Entry 9D48 (electron microscopy, 2.66 A resolution); this record covers chains Q and R of the 12 polymer chains in the assembly.

== Chain Q ==
Molecule: Fatty acid synthase subunit beta
From: Candida albicans
Notes: EC 2.3.1.86, 4.2.1.59, 1.3.1.9, 2.3.1.38, 2.3.1.39, 3.1.2.14
UniProtKB: P34731 (FAS1_CANAX); residues 1-2037 here = UniProt positions 1-2037
Chain sequence (2037 residues; each row starts with the number of its first residue):
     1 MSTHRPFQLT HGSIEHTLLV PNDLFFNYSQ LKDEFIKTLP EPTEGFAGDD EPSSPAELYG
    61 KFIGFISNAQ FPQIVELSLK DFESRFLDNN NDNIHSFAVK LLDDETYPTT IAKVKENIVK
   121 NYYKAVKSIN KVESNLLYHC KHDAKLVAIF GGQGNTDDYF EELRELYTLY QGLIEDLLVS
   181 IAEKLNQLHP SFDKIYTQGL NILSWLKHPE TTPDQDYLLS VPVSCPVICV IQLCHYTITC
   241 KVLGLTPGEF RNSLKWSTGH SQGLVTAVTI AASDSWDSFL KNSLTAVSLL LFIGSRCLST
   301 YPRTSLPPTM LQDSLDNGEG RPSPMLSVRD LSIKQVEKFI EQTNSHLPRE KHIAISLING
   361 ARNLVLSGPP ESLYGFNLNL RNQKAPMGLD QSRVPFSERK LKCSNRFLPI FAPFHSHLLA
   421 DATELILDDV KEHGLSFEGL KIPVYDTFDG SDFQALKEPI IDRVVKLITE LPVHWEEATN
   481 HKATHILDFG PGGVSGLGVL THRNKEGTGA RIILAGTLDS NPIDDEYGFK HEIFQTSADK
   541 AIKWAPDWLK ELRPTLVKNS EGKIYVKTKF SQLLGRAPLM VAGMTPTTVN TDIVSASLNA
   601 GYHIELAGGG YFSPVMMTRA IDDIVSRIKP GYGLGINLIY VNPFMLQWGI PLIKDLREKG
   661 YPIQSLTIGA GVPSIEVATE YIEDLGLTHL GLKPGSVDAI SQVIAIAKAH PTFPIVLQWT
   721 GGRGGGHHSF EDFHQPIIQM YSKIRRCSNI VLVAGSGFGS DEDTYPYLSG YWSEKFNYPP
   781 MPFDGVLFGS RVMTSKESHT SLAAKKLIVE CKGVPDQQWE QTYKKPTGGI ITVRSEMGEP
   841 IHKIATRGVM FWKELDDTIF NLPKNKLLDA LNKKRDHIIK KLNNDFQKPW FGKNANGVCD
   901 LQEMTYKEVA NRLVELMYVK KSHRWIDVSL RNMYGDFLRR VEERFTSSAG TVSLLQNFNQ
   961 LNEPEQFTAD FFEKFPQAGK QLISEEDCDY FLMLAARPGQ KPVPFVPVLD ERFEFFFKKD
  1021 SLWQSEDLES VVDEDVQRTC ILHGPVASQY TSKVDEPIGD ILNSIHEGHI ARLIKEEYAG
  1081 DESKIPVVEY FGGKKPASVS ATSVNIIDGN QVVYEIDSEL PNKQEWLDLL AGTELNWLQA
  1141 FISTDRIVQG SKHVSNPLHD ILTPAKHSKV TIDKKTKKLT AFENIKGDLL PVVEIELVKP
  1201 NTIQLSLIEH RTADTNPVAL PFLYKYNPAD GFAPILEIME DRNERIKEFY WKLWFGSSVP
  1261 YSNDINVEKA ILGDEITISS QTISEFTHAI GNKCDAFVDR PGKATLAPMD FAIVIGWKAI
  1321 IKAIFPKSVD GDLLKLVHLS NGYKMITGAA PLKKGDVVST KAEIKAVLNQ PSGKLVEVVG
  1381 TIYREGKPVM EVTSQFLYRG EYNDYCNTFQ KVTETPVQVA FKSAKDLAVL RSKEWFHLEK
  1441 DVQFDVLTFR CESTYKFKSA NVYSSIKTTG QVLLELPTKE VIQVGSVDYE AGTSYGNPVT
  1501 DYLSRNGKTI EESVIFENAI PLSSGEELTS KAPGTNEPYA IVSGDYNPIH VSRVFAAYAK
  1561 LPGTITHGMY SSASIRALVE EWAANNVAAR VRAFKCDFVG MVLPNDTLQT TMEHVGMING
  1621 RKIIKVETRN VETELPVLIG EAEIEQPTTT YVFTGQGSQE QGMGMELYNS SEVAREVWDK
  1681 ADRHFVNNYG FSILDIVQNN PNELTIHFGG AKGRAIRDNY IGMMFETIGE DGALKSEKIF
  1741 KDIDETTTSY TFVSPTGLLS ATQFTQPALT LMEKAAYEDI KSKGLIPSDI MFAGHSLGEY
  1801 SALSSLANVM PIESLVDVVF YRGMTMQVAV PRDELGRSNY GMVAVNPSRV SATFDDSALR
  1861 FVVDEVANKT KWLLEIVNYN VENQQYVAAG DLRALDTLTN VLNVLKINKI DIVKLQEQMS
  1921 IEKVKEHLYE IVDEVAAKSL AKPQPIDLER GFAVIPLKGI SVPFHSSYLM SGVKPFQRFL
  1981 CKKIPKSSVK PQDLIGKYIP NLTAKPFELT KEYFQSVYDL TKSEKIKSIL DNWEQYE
Disordered / not traced: 1-2, 1730-1733
Ligand contacts: FMN (flavin mononucleotide): Ala582, Gly583, Met584, Thr585, Pro586, Thr587, Asn637, Ile639, Gly669, Ala670, Lys693, Thr720, Arg723, Gly724, Gly725, Gly726, Ser756, Gly757, Phe758, Leu787, Gly789, Ser790, Arg791, Met793, Leu1042, His1043, Gly1044, Val1046, Ala1047
Curated features (UniProtKB/Swiss-Prot):
  - active site: Ser261 (For acetyltransferase activity), Ser1796 (For malonyltransferase activity)

== Chain R ==
Molecule: Fatty acid synthase subunit alpha
From: Candida albicans
Notes: EC 2.3.1.86, 1.1.1.100, 2.3.1.41
UniProtKB: P43098 (FAS2_CANAX); residues 1-1885 here = UniProt positions 1-1885
Chain sequence (1885 residues; numbered 1 to 1885; the number before each row is that of its first residue):
     1 MKPEIEQELS HTLLTELLAY QFASPVRWIE TQDVFLKQHN TERIIEIGPS PTLAGMANRT
    61 IKAKYESYDA ALSLQRQVLC YSKDAKEIYY KPDPADLAPK ETPKQEESTP SAPAAATPTP
   121 AAAAAPTPAP APASAGPVES IPDEPVKANL LIHVLVAQKL KKPLDAVPMT KAIKDLVNGK
   181 STVQNEILGD LGKEFGSTPE KPEDTPLEEL AEQFQDSFSG QLGKTSTSLI GRLMSSKMPG
   241 GFSITTARKY LESRFGLGAG RQDSVLLMAL TNEPANRLGS EADAKTFFDG IAQKYASSAG
   301 ISLSSGAGSG AGAANSGGAV VDSAALDALT AENKKLAKQQ LEVLARYLQS RLKQGSLKSF
   361 IKEKEASAVL QKELDLWEAE HGEFYAKGIQ PTFSALKSRT YDSYWNWARQ DVLSMYFDII
   421 FGKLTSVDRE TINQCIQIMN RANPTLIKFM QYHIDHCPEY KGETYKLAKR LGQQLIDNCK
   481 QVLTEDPVYK DVSRITGPKT KVSAKGNIEY EETQKDSVRK FEQYVYEMAQ GGAMTKVSQP
   541 TIQEDLARVY KAISKQASKD SKLELQRVYE DLLKVVESSK EIETEQLTKD ILQAATVPTT
   601 PTEEVDDPCT PSSDDEIASL PDKTSIIQPV SSTIPSQTIP FLHIQKKTKD GWEYNKKLSS
   661 LYLDGLESAA INGLTFKDKY VLVTGAGAGS IGAEILQGLI SGGAKVIVTT SRFSKKVTEY
   721 YQNMYARYGA AGSTLIVVPF NQGSKQDVDA LVQYIYDEPK KGGLGWDLDA IIPFAAIPEN
   781 GNGLDNIDSK SEFAHRIMLT NLLRLLGAVK SKKPTDTRPA QCILPLSPNH GTFGFDGLYS
   841 ESKISLETLF NRWYSEDWGS KLTVCGAVIG WTRGTGLMSA NNIIAEGIEK LGVRTFSQKE
   901 MAFNILGLLT PEIVQLCQEE PVMADLNGGL QFIDNLKDFT SKLRTDLLET ADIRRAVSIE
   961 SAIEQKVVNG DNVDANYSKV MVEPRANMKF DFPTLKSYDE IKQIAPELEG MLDLENVVVV
  1021 TGFAEVGPWG NSRTRWEMEA YGEFSLEGAI EMAWIMGFIK YHNGNLQGKP YSGWVDAKTQ
  1081 TPIDEKDIKS KYEEEILEHS GIRLIEPELF NGYDPKKKQM IQEIVVQHDL EPFECSKETA
  1141 EQYKHEHGEK CEIFEIEESG EYTVRILKGA TLYVPKALRF DRLVAGQIPT GWDARTYGIP
  1201 EDTISQVDPI TLYVLVATVE ALLSAGITDP YEFYKYVHVS EVGNCSGSGM GGVSALRGMF
  1261 KDRYADKPVQ NDILQESFIN TMSAWVNMLL LSSSGPIKTP VGACATAVES VDIGIETILS
  1321 GKAKVVLVGG YDDFQEEGSY EFANMNATSN SIEEFKHGRT PKEMSRPTTT TRNGFMEAQG
  1381 SGIQVIMTAD LALKMGVPIH AVLAMTATAT DKIGRSVPAP GKGILTTARE HHGNLKYPSP
  1441 LLNIKYRKRQ LNKRLEQIKS WEETELSYLQ EEAELAKEEF GDEFSMHEFL KERTEEVYRE
  1501 SKRQVSDAKK QWGNSFYKSD PRIAPLRGAL AAFNLTIDDI GVASFHGTST VANDKNESAT
  1561 INNMMKHLGR SEGNPVFGVF QKYLTGHPKG AAGAWMLNGA IQILESGLVP GNRNADNVDK
  1621 LLEQYEYVLY PSRSIQTDGI KAVSVTSFGF GQKGAQAVVV HPDYLFAVLD RSTYEEYATK
  1681 VSARNKKTYR YMHNAITRNT MFVAKDKAPY SDELEQPVYL DPLARVEENK KKLVFSDKTI
  1741 QSNQSYVGEV AQKTAKALST LNKSSKGVGV DVELLSAINI DNETFIERNF TGNEVEYCLN
  1801 TAHPQASFTG TWSAKEAVFK ALGVESKGAG ASLIDIEITR DVNGAPKVIL HGEAKKAAAK
  1861 AGVKNVNISI SHDDFQATAV ALSEF
Disordered / not traced: 95-321, 537-628, 972-978, 1748-1885
Curated features (UniProtKB/Swiss-Prot):
  - active site (For beta-ketoacyl synthase activity): Cys1304, His1546, His1587
  - binding site (acetyl-CoA): Asp1771 to Glu1773, Tyr1797, Ser1807, Glu1816 to Ser1826, Arg1840 to Asn1843, Ile1870 to His1872
  - binding site (Mg(2+)): Asp1771, Val1772, Glu1773, Ser1871, His1872
  - modified residue: Ser181 (O-(pantetheine 4'-phosphoryl)serine)

== Chain Q / chain R interface ==
Residue-residue contacts (254):
  Asp900(Q) - Arg1690(R)  salt bridge
  Gln902(Q) - Arg1690(R)
  Glu903(Q) - Arg1690(R)  salt bridge
  Arg939(Q) - Val980(R)
  Arg940(Q) - Arg985(R)
  Arg940(Q) - Ser1072(R)  hydrogen bond (side chain-backbone)
  Glu942(Q) - Val982(R)
  Glu943(Q) - Val982(R)
  Glu943(Q) - Glu983(R)
  Glu943(Q) - Pro984(R)
  Glu943(Q) - Arg985(R)  salt bridge
  Arg944(Q) - Arg985(R)
  Arg944(Q) - Ala986(R)  hydrogen bond (side chain-backbone)
  Arg944(Q) - Asn987(R)
  Arg944(Q) - Glu1085(R)  salt bridge
  Phe945(Q) - Asn987(R)
  Thr946(Q) - Val982(R)
  Thr946(Q) - Pro984(R)
  Thr946(Q) - Arg985(R)  hydrogen bond (backbone-backbone)
  Ser947(Q) - Pro984(R)
  Thr951(Q) - Met981(R)
  Thr951(Q) - Val982(R)  hydrogen bond (backbone-backbone)
  Val952(Q) - Lys979(R)
  Val952(Q) - Val980(R)
  Val952(Q) - Met981(R)
  Ser953(Q) - Val980(R)  hydrogen bond (backbone-backbone)
  Gln956(Q) - Lys979(R)
  Gln956(Q) - Val980(R)  hydrogen bond (side chain-backbone)
  Gln981(Q) - Asn987(R)  hydrogen bond
  Gln981(Q) - Lys989(R)
  Gln981(Q) - Tyr1689(R)  hydrogen bond
  Leu982(Q) - Lys1686(R)
  Leu982(Q) - Tyr1689(R)  hydrogen bond (backbone-side chain)
  Ile983(Q) - Tyr1689(R)
  Ser984(Q) - Tyr1689(R)  hydrogen bond (backbone-side chain)
  Ser984(Q) - His1693(R)
  Glu985(Q) - His1693(R)
  Glu985(Q) - Asn1694(R)
  Glu985(Q) - Thr1697(R)
  Glu985(Q) - Arg1698(R)  salt bridge
  Glu986(Q) - Tyr1061(R)
  Glu986(Q) - His1693(R)  salt bridge
  Glu986(Q) - Thr1697(R)
  Asp989(Q) - Tyr1061(R)  hydrogen bond
  Asp989(Q) - Asn1063(R)
  Asp989(Q) - Ser1072(R)
  Asp989(Q) - Arg1698(R)  salt bridge
  Tyr990(Q) - Ser1072(R)  hydrogen bond (backbone-side chain)
  Met993(Q) - Gly1064(R)
  Met993(Q) - Pro1070(R)
  Met993(Q) - Tyr1071(R)
  Met993(Q) - Ser1072(R)
  Lys1425(Q) - Asp952(R)  salt bridge
  Lys1425(Q) - Ile953(R)
  Lys1425(Q) - Ala956(R)
  Ala1428(Q) - Ile953(R)  hydrophobic
  Ala1428(Q) - Val957(R)
  Val1429(Q) - Ala956(R)
  Val1429(Q) - Val957(R)
  Val1429(Q) - Glu960(R)
  Ser1432(Q) - Val957(R)
  Lys1433(Q) - Glu960(R)  salt bridge
  Lys1433(Q) - Glu964(R)  salt bridge
  Glu1434(Q) - Glu964(R)
  Trp1435(Q) - Glu964(R)  hydrogen bond
  Pro1477(Q) - Gln7(R)  hydrogen bond (backbone-side chain)
  Thr1478(Q) - Pro3(R)
  Thr1478(Q) - Glu4(R)
  Thr1478(Q) - Gln7(R)
  Lys1479(Q) - Gln7(R)
  Glu1480(Q) - Pro3(R)
  Tyr1489(Q) - Val968(R)
  Ser1494(Q) - Val968(R)
  Tyr1495(Q) - Val967(R)
  Tyr1495(Q) - Val968(R)  hydrogen bond (backbone-backbone)
  Tyr1495(Q) - Asn969(R)
  Tyr1495(Q) - Gly970(R)
  Gly1496(Q) - Val967(R)  hydrogen bond (backbone-backbone)
  Pro1498(Q) - Glu964(R)
  Pro1498(Q) - Val967(R)  hydrophobic
  Pro1498(Q) - Val968(R)  hydrophobic
  Asp1501(Q) - Ile963(R)
  Asp1501(Q) - Val967(R)
  Tyr1502(Q) - Glu960(R)
  Arg1505(Q) - Glu960(R)  salt bridge
  Arg1505(Q) - Ile963(R)
  Asn1506(Q) - Glu960(R)  hydrogen bond
  Phe1516(Q) - Tyr90(R)  hydrophobic
  Ile1520(Q) - Tyr90(R)
  Ile1520(Q) - Pro92(R)  hydrophobic
  Arg1590(Q) - Glu42(R)  salt bridge
  His1614(Q) - Tyr90(R)
  Lys1622(Q) - Tyr90(R)
  Gln1646(Q) - Arg43(R)  hydrogen bond
  Gln1646(Q) - Tyr90(R)  hydrogen bond
  Pro1647(Q) - Glu42(R)
  Pro1647(Q) - Arg43(R)
  Thr1648(Q) - His39(R)
  Thr1648(Q) - Thr41(R)
  Thr1648(Q) - Glu42(R)  hydrogen bond (backbone-backbone)
  Thr1648(Q) - Arg43(R)  hydrogen bond (backbone-backbone)
  Thr1649(Q) - Thr41(R)
  Thr1649(Q) - Arg43(R)
  Thr1649(Q) - Ile45(R)
  Thr1650(Q) - Phe35(R)
  Thr1650(Q) - Thr41(R)
  Thr1650(Q) - Arg43(R)  hydrogen bond (backbone-backbone)
  Thr1650(Q) - Ile44(R)
  Thr1650(Q) - Ile45(R)  hydrogen bond (backbone-backbone)
  Tyr1651(Q) - Ile45(R)
  Val1652(Q) - Trp28(R)  hydrophobic
  Val1652(Q) - Ile45(R)  hydrogen bond (backbone-backbone)
  Val1652(Q) - Glu46(R)
  Val1652(Q) - Ile47(R)  hydrogen bond (backbone-backbone)
  Val1652(Q) - Leu53(R)  hydrophobic
  Phe1653(Q) - Ile47(R)  hydrophobic
  Phe1653(Q) - Leu53(R)
  Thr1654(Q) - Glu46(R)
  Thr1654(Q) - Ile47(R)
  Thr1654(Q) - Gly48(R)
  Thr1654(Q) - Pro49(R)
  Thr1654(Q) - Thr52(R)
  Thr1654(Q) - Leu53(R)
  Ser1658(Q) - Pro49(R)
  Ser1658(Q) - Ser50(R)  hydrogen bond
  Leu1667(Q) - Tyr81(R)
  Leu1667(Q) - Tyr89(R)
  Met1772(Q) - Gly48(R)
  Met1772(Q) - Pro49(R)
  Glu1773(Q) - Ile47(R)
  Glu1773(Q) - Gly48(R)
  Ala1776(Q) - Ile47(R)  hydrophobic
  Ala1776(Q) - Tyr81(R)
  Ala1776(Q) - Tyr89(R)
  Asp1779(Q) - Tyr89(R)  hydrogen bond
  Ile1780(Q) - Ile47(R)  hydrophobic
  Ile1780(Q) - Tyr81(R)  hydrophobic
  Ile1780(Q) - Tyr89(R)  hydrophobic
  Lys1783(Q) - Tyr89(R)
  Leu1785(Q) - Ile88(R)
  Leu1785(Q) - Tyr89(R)  hydrophobic
  Met1791(Q) - His39(R)
  Gly1794(Q) - Trp28(R)
  His1795(Q) - Trp28(R)
  His1795(Q) - Leu53(R)
  Ser1796(Q) - Gln21(R)  hydrogen bond (backbone-side chain)
  Ser1796(Q) - Val26(R)
  Glu1799(Q) - Leu18(R)
  Glu1799(Q) - Gln21(R)
  Tyr1800(Q) - Leu18(R)  hydrogen bond (side chain-backbone)
  Tyr1800(Q) - Gln21(R)
  Leu1803(Q) - Leu14(R)  hydrophobic
  Leu1803(Q) - Leu18(R)  hydrophobic
  Val1809(Q) - Leu14(R)  hydrophobic
  Arg1822(Q) - Gln21(R)
  Arg1822(Q) - Phe22(R)
  Thr1825(Q) - Phe22(R)
  Met1826(Q) - Phe22(R)  hydrophobic
  Ile1876(Q) - Pro25(R)
  Val1877(Q) - Pro25(R)
  Val1877(Q) - Val26(R)  hydrogen bond (backbone-backbone)
  Asn1878(Q) - Val26(R)
  Tyr1879(Q) - Pro25(R)  hydrophobic
  Tyr1879(Q) - Val26(R)  hydrogen bond (backbone-backbone)
  Tyr1879(Q) - Trp28(R)  hydrogen bond (backbone-backbone)
  Tyr1879(Q) - Ile29(R)  hydrogen bond (backbone-backbone)
  Asn1880(Q) - Trp28(R)
  Asn1880(Q) - Ile29(R)
  Asn1880(Q) - Gln32(R)
  Asn1880(Q) - Met56(R)
  Val1881(Q) - Ile29(R)
  Val1881(Q) - Met56(R)  hydrophobic
  Val1881(Q) - Arg59(R)
  Val1881(Q) - Thr60(R)
  Glu1882(Q) - Ile29(R)
  Gln1884(Q) - Arg59(R)
  Gln1885(Q) - Met56(R)
  Tyr1886(Q) - Ile29(R)
  His1965(Q) - Gln21(R)  hydrogen bond (side chain-backbone)
  His1965(Q) - Phe22(R)  hydrogen bond (backbone-backbone)
  His1965(Q) - Ala23(R)
  His1965(Q) - Ser24(R)  hydrogen bond (side chain-backbone)
  His1965(Q) - Pro25(R)
  His1965(Q) - Val26(R)
  Ser1966(Q) - Ala23(R)
  Ser1967(Q) - Ala23(R)
  Leu1969(Q) - Phe22(R)
  Leu1969(Q) - Ala23(R)
  Met1970(Q) - Tyr20(R)  hydrophobic
  Met1970(Q) - Ala23(R)
  Val1973(Q) - Ala19(R)
  Val1973(Q) - Tyr20(R)  hydrophobic
  Val1973(Q) - Phe22(R)  hydrophobic
  Val1973(Q) - Ala23(R)  hydrophobic
  Lys1974(Q) - Tyr20(R)
  Phe1976(Q) - Leu18(R)
  Phe1976(Q) - Ala19(R)  hydrophobic
  Gln1977(Q) - Glu16(R)  hydrogen bond
  Gln1977(Q) - Ala19(R)
  Leu1980(Q) - Thr15(R)
  Leu1980(Q) - Leu18(R)  hydrophobic
  Leu1980(Q) - Ala19(R)
  Ile1984(Q) - His11(R)
  Lys1986(Q) - Gln7(R)  hydrogen bond (backbone-side chain)
  Ser1987(Q) - Gln7(R)  hydrogen bond (backbone-side chain)
  Val1989(Q) - Gln7(R)  hydrogen bond (backbone-side chain)
  Val1989(Q) - Ser10(R)
  Val1989(Q) - His11(R)
  Pro1991(Q) - Glu6(R)
  Pro1991(Q) - Gln7(R)
  Pro1991(Q) - Ser10(R)
  Ile1995(Q) - Glu6(R)
  Tyr1998(Q) - Leu14(R)  hydrophobic
  Ile1999(Q) - Thr31(R)
  Ile1999(Q) - Val34(R)  hydrophobic
  Pro2000(Q) - Leu17(R)  hydrophobic
  Pro2000(Q) - Thr31(R)
  Asn2001(Q) - Gln21(R)
  Asn2001(Q) - Pro25(R)
  Asn2001(Q) - Val26(R)
  Asn2001(Q) - Arg27(R)
  Asn2001(Q) - Trp28(R)
  Leu2002(Q) - Leu17(R)  hydrophobic
  Leu2002(Q) - Tyr20(R)
  Leu2002(Q) - Ser24(R)
  Leu2002(Q) - Arg27(R)  hydrogen bond (backbone-side chain)
  Thr2003(Q) - Arg27(R)
  Ala2004(Q) - Arg27(R)
  Ala2004(Q) - Glu30(R)
  Ala2004(Q) - Thr31(R)
  Ala2004(Q) - Val34(R)
  Pro2006(Q) - Val34(R)
  Pro2006(Q) - Gln38(R)
  Phe2007(Q) - Ser10(R)
  Phe2007(Q) - Leu13(R)  hydrophobic
  Glu2008(Q) - Leu13(R)
  Leu2009(Q) - Glu6(R)
  Leu2009(Q) - Ser10(R)
  Tyr2013(Q) - Leu13(R)  hydrophobic
  Phe2014(Q) - Leu13(R)  hydrophobic
  Val2017(Q) - Leu13(R)  hydrophobic
  Val2017(Q) - Leu17(R)  hydrophobic
  Leu2020(Q) - Arg27(R)
  Thr2021(Q) - Tyr20(R)
  Ser2023(Q) - Glu16(R)
  Ser2023(Q) - Tyr20(R)  hydrogen bond
  Lys2025(Q) - Thr12(R)
  Lys2025(Q) - Glu16(R)
  Ile2026(Q) - Glu16(R)
  Ile2029(Q) - Leu9(R)  hydrophobic
  Ile2029(Q) - Thr12(R)
  Tyr2036(Q) - Met1(R)
  Tyr2036(Q) - Ile5(R)  hydrophobic
  Tyr2036(Q) - Leu9(R)  hydrophobic
Interface residues without a listed pair, chain Q (147 interface residues in all): Tyr906, Ser948, Ala949, Gly950, Leu955, Lys980, Ala1424, Asn1518, Asn1585, Met1617, Leu1769, Tyr1777, Ala1793, Leu1797, Phe1964, Gly1972, Cys1981, Pro1985, Ser1988, Leu1994, Lys2005, Trp2033
Interface residues without a listed pair, chain R (95 interface residues in all): Glu8, Asn40, Lys64, Gln75, Lys91, Trp1074

== Summary ==
Chain Q and chain R form an interface of 147 and 95 residues respectively, with 42 hydrogen bonds and 12 salt
bridges. Polar pairs include Asp900(Q)-Arg1690(R), Glu903(Q)-Arg1690(R) and Glu943(Q)-Arg985(R). Chain Q binds
flavin mononucleotide.
Chain Q is Fatty acid synthase subunit beta and chain R is Fatty acid synthase subunit alpha, both from
Candida albicans; the structure, Atomic model of Ketoacyl Reductase domain and 4 helical bundle of Candida
albicans Fatty Acid Synthase ..., was determined by electron microscopy together with 9D49, 9P4V, 9P4W, 9D47
and 9D4A from the same study.
